Entry 4LCQ (X-ray diffraction, 1.81 A resolution); this record covers chain A.

# Chain A
Molecule: dihydropyrimidinase
Source organism: Tetraodon nigroviridis
Amino-acid sequence (520 residues; each row starts with the number of its first residue; numbers below 1 keep their minus sign (Gly-19 is residue -19)):
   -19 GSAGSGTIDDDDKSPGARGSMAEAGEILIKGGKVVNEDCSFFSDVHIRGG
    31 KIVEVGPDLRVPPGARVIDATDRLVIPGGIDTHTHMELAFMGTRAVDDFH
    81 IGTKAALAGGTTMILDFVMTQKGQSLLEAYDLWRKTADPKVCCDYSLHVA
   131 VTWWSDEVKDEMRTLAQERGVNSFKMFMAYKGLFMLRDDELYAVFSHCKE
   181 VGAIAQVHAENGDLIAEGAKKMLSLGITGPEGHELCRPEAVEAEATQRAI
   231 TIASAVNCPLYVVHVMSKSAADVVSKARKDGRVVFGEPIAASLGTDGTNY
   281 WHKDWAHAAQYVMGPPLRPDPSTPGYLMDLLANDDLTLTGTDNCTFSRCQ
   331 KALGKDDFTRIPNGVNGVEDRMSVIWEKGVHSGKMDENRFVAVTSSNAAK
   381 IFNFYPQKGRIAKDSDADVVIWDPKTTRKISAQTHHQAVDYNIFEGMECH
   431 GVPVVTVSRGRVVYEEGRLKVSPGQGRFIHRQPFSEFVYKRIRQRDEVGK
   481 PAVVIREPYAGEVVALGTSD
Disordered / not traced: -19 to 3, 489-500
Modified / non-standard residues: Lys155 (lysine nz-carboxylic acid; KCX)
Ion coordination: Zn2+ site 1: His63, His65, Lys155, Asp322 (together with NCBI); Zn2+ site 2: Lys155, His188, His244 (together with NCBI)
Ligand contacts: NCBI (URQ; (2S)-3-(carbamoylamino)-2-methylpropanoic acid): His63, His65, Leu68, Phe70, Met99, Lys155, Phe157, Tyr160, His188, His244, Met293, Gly294, Asp322, Cys324, Asn343, Gly344
What the authors report for this chain:
  - Zn2+ coordination: His63, His65, Lys155, His188, His244, Asp322
  - post-translational modification sites: Lys155
  - binding site for NCBI: His65, Tyr160, His188, Asp322, Asn343
  - catalytic residues: Asp322 (citing earlier work)
  - catalytic residues: Tyr160 (proposed by the authors, not directly observed)

# Overview
Ligands of chain A: NCBI. His63, His65, Lys155 and Asp322 form the Zn2+ site 1. Lys155, His188 and His244
coordinate Zn2+ site 2. From the paper: catalytic residues Asp322 and Tyr160; a binding site for NCBI at
His65, Tyr160 and His188 among others.
Chain A is dihydropyrimidinase (Tetraodon nigroviridis); the structure, The crystal structure of di-Zn
dihydropyrimidinase in complex with NCBI, was determined by X-ray diffraction (same publication as 4LCR and
4LCS).
